Entry 7UYK (X-ray diffraction, 2.70 A resolution); this record covers chains A and C.

# Chain A
Protein: E3 ubiquitin-protein ligase RNF31
From: Homo sapiens
Notes: EC 2.3.2.31
Reference sequence: Q96EP0 (RNF31_HUMAN); numbering as in UniProt (aligned over 480-639)
Chain sequence (166 residues; each row starts with the number of its first residue):
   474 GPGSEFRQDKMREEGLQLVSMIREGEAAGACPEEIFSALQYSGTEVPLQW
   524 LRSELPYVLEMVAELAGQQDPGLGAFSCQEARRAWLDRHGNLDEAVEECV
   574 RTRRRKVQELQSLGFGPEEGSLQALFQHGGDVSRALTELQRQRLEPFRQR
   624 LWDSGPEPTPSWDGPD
Not modelled in the structure: 474-486, 627-639
Construct notes: expression tag (474-479)

# Chain C
Protein: Helicon FP06655
Chain sequence (17 residues; numbered 1 to 17; the number before each row is that of its first residue):
     1 DPAMQRCFSAAVYCAIS
Covalently attached groups: N,N'-(1,4-phenylene)diacetamide (WHL) linked to C7, C14; amino group (NH2) linked to S17

# Chain A / chain C interface
Contacting residue pairs - 31 pairs, chain A then chain C:
  P505(A) - F8(C)  hydrophobic
  E506(A) - M4(C)
  E506(A) - Q5(C)
  E507(A) - M4(C)
  F509(A) - F8(C)  hydrophobic
  F509(A) - A11(C)  hydrophobic
  S510(A) - M4(C)
  L521(A) - A15(C)  hydrophobic
  W523(A) - F8(C)  hydrophobic
  L524(A) - F8(C)  hydrophobic
  L524(A) - V12(C)
  L524(A) - A15(C)  hydrophobic
  R525(A) - A15(C)  hydrogen bond (side chain-backbone)
  R525(A) - I16(C)
  E527(A) - F8(C)
  Y530(A) - F8(C)  hydrophobic
  V531(A) - F8(C)  hydrophobic
  V531(A) - S9(C)
  V531(A) - V12(C)  hydrophobic
  M534(A) - Q5(C)  hydrogen bond
  W558(A) - S9(C)  hydrogen bond
  W558(A) - V12(C)
  W558(A) - Y13(C)  hydrophobic
  H562(A) - Y13(C)  hydrogen bond
  G563(A) - S9(C)  hydrogen bond (backbone-side chain)
  G563(A) - A10(C)
  G563(A) - Y13(C)
  L565(A) - Q5(C)
  L565(A) - R6(C)
  L565(A) - S9(C)
  D566(A) - R6(C)  salt bridge
Also at the interface, not in a pair above, chain A (20 interface residues in all): L528, L559
Also at the interface, not in a pair above, chain C (13 interface residues in all): D1, C7

# In short
20 residues of chain A face 13 of chain C across their interface; the contacts include 5 hydrogen bonds and 1
salt bridge. Polar contacts include D566(A)-R6(C), R525(A)-A15(C) and M534(A)-Q5(C). Amino group is covalently
linked to S17(C). N,N'-(1,4-phenylene)diacetamide is covalently linked to C14(C).
Here chain A is E3 ubiquitin-protein ligase RNF31 (Homo sapiens) and chain C is Helicon FP06655. Entry 7UYK
(Structure of RNF31 in complex with FP06655, a Helicon Polypeptide) was determined by X-ray diffraction (same
publication as 7UWI, 7UWO, 7UX5, 7UXI, 7UXJ, 7UXK and 7 further entries).
